Entry 7XYD (X-ray diffraction, 2.58 A resolution); this record covers chains A and C.

# Chain A
Name: Transmembrane protease serine 2 catalytic chain
Source organism: Homo sapiens
Reference sequence: O15393 (TMPS2_HUMAN); numbering as in UniProt (aligned over 109-254)
Sequence (146 residues; row label = number of the first residue in the row):
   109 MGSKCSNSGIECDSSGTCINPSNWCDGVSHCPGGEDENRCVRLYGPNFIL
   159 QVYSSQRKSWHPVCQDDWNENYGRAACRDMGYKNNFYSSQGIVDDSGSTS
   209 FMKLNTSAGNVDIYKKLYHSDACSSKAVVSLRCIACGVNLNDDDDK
Disordered / not traced: 109-116, 123-125, 218-219, 251-254
Differences from the reference sequence: engineered mutation Asp250 (Ser in O15393), Asp251 (Ser in O15393), Asp252 (Arg in O15393), Asp253 (Gln in O15393), Lys254 (Ser in O15393)
Curated features (UniProtKB/Swiss-Prot):
  - binding site (Ca(2+)): Asn131, Asp134, Val136, Asp144, Glu145
  - glycosylation (N-linked (GlcNAc...) asparagine): Asn213, Asn249
Disulfide bonds: Cys120-Cys139, Cys133-Cys148, Cys172-Cys231, Cys185-Cys241
Covalently attached groups: N-acetylglucosamine (NAG) linked to Asn213
Bound ions: Ca2+: Asn131, Asp134, Val136, Asp144, Glu145

# Chain C
Name: Transmembrane protease serine 2 catalytic chain
Source organism: Homo sapiens
Reference sequence: O15393 (TMPS2_HUMAN); residues 256-492 here = UniProt positions 256-492
Sequence (249 residues; numbered 256 to 504; the number before each row is that of its first residue):
   256 IVGGESALPGAWPWQVSLHVQNVHVCGGSIITPEWIVTAAHCVEKPLNNP
   306 WHWTAFAGILRQSFMFYGAGYQVEKVISHPNYDSKTKNNDIALMKLQKPL
   356 TFNDLVKPVCLPNPGMMLQPEQLCWISGWGATEEKGKTSEVLNAAKVLLI
   406 ETQRCNSRYVYDNLITPAMICAGFLQGNVDSCQGDSGGPLVTSKNNIWWL
   456 IGDTSWGSGCAKAYRPGVYGNVMVFTDWIYRQMRADGEFVEHHHHHHHH
Disordered / not traced: 498-504
Differences from the reference sequence: expression tag (493-504)
Curated features (UniProtKB/Swiss-Prot):
  - active site (Charge relay system): His296, Asp345, Ser441
  - mutagenesis: Arg316 (R316A: No effect on catalytic activity or HKU1-CoV viral entry), Lys340 (K340D: No effect on HKU1-CoV viral entry), Thr341 (T341A/S: No effect on catalytic activity or HKU1-CoV viral entry), Arg409 (R409A/T: No effect on catalytic activity. Reduces HKU1-CoV viral entry), Ser412 (S412A/N: No effect on catalytic activity. Reduces HKU1-CoV viral entry), Arg413 (R413A/K/V: No effect on catalytic activity. Reduces HKU1-CoV viral entry), Tyr414 (Y414A/S/L/R: No effect on catalytic activity. Almost abolishes S protein-binding and HKU1-CoV viral entry), Val415 (V415I: No effect on HKU1-CoV viral entry), Tyr416 (Y416A: No effect on catalytic activity. Almost abolishes HKU1-CoV viral entry), Asp417 (D417A/N: No effect on catalytic activity. Almost abolishes HKU1-CoV viral entry), Leu419 (L419R/A/M: No effect on catalytic activity. Abolishes HKU1-CoV viral entry), Leu430 (L430R: No effect on catalytic activity. Abolishes HKU1-CoV viral entry), 9 further mutagenesis entries in UniProt
Disulfide bonds: Cys281-Cys297, Cys410-Cys426, Cys437-Cys465
Covalently attached groups: 4-carbamimidamidobenzoic acid (GBS) linked to Ser441
Small-molecule neighbours: 4-carbamimidamidobenzoic acid (GBS): His296, Asp435, Ser436, Cys437, Gln438, Gly439, Asp440, Thr459, Ser460, Trp461, Gly462, Ser463, Gly464, Cys465, Arg470, Pro471, Gly472
From the paper describing this entry:
  - binding site for 4-carbamimidamidobenzoic acid: Asp435, Ser436, Gly464

# Chain A / chain C interface
Inter-chain disulfides: Cys244(A)-Cys365(C)
Residue-residue contacts - 57 pairs, chain A then chain C:
  Glu143(A) - Arg486(C)  hydrogen bond (backbone-side chain)
  Glu145(A) - Arg489(C)
  Asn146(A) - Arg486(C)  hydrogen bond
  Asn146(A) - Arg489(C)
  Arg147(A) - Asp482(C)  salt bridge
  Arg147(A) - Tyr485(C)
  Arg147(A) - Arg486(C)
  Arg150(A) - Pro369(C)
  Leu151(A) - Asn368(C)
  Leu151(A) - Pro369(C)
  Tyr152(A) - Pro369(C)
  Tyr152(A) - Gly370(C)
  Gly153(A) - Asn368(C)  hydrogen bond (backbone-side chain)
  Gly153(A) - Pro369(C)  hydrogen bond (backbone-backbone)
  Gly153(A) - Gly370(C)
  Gly153(A) - Met371(C)
  Pro154(A) - Gly370(C)
  Pro154(A) - Met371(C)
  Pro154(A) - Asn450(C)  hydrogen bond (backbone-side chain)
  Pro154(A) - Ile452(C)
  Pro154(A) - Trp454(C)  hydrophobic
  Asn155(A) - Asn450(C)  hydrogen bond
  Phe156(A) - Asn368(C)
  Phe156(A) - Ile452(C)  hydrophobic
  Phe156(A) - Trp454(C)  hydrophobic
  Arg186(A) - Glu496(C)  salt bridge
  Asp187(A) - Arg489(C)  salt bridge
  Met188(A) - Tyr485(C)
  Gly189(A) - Tyr485(C)
  Gly189(A) - Met488(C)
  Gly189(A) - Arg489(C)
  Tyr190(A) - Leu366(C)
  Tyr190(A) - Tyr485(C)
  Lys191(A) - Glu289(C)  salt bridge
  Lys191(A) - Val495(C)
  Arg240(A) - Cys365(C)  hydrogen bond
  Arg240(A) - Ile452(C)
  Ile242(A) - Ile286(C)
  Ile242(A) - Thr287(C)
  Ala243(A) - Pro363(C)
  Cys244(A) - Pro363(C)
  Cys244(A) - Val364(C)
  Cys244(A) - Cys365(C)  disulfide
  Gly245(A) - Pro363(C)  hydrogen bond (backbone-backbone)
  Gly245(A) - Val364(C)
  Gly245(A) - Cys365(C)
  Gly245(A) - Ile452(C)
  Gly245(A) - Trp453(C)  hydrogen bond (backbone-backbone)
  Val246(A) - Pro268(C)
  Val246(A) - Trp269(C)
  Val246(A) - Lys362(C)  hydrogen bond (backbone-side chain)
  Asn247(A) - Gly265(C)
  Asn247(A) - Ala266(C)
  Asn247(A) - Trp453(C)
  Leu248(A) - Pro264(C)
  Leu248(A) - Gly265(C)  hydrogen bond (backbone-backbone)
  Leu248(A) - Ala266(C)
Other interface residues (no listed pair), chain A (27 interface residues in all): Trp132, Asn193
Other interface residues (no listed pair), chain C (34 interface residues in all): Leu263, Pro288, Lys449, Asn451, Asp491, Gly492

# In short
27 residues of chain A and 34 residues of chain C are in contact; the contacts include 1 disulfide bond, 11
hydrogen bonds and 4 salt bridges. Among the polar pairs are Arg147(A)-Asp482(C), Arg186(A)-Glu496(C) and
Asp187(A)-Arg489(C). N-acetylglucosamine is covalently linked to Asn213(A). The paper reports a binding site
for 4-carbamimidamidobenzoic acid at Asp435(C), Ser436(C) and Gly464(C).
Here chain A is Transmembrane protease serine 2 catalytic chain and chain C is Transmembrane protease serine 2
catalytic chain, both from Homo sapiens. Entry 7XYD (Crystal structure of TMPRSS2 in complex with Nafamostat)
was determined by X-ray diffraction, deposited together with 7Y0E, 7Y0F and 8HD8.
